Entry 6C6L (electron microscopy, 3.50 A resolution); this record covers chains D and E of the 15 polymer chains in the assembly.

# Chain D
Name: V-type proton ATPase subunit c'
Organism: Saccharomyces cerevisiae (strain ATCC 204508 / S288c)
UniProt: P32842 (VATL2_YEAST); numbering as in UniProt (aligned over 1-164)
Amino-acid sequence (164 residues; numbered 1 to 164; the number before each row is that of its first residue):
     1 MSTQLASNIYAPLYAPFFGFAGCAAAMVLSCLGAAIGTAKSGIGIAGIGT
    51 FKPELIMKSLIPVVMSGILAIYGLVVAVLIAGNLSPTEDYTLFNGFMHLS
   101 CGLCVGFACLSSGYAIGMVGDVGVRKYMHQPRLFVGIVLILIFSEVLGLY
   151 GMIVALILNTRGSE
Not modelled in the structure: 1-6, 164
UniProt features mapped onto this chain:
  - site: Glu145 (Essential for proton translocation)
  - mutagenesis: Glu145 (E145D: Partial inactivation; E145L/Q: Inactivation)

# Chain E
Name: V-type proton ATPase subunit c
Organism: Saccharomyces cerevisiae (strain ATCC 204508 / S288c)
Notes: EC 3.6.3.14
UniProt: P25515 (VATL1_YEAST); residue numbers follow UniProt; this construct covers 1-160
Amino-acid sequence (160 residues; numbered 1 to 160; the number before each row is that of its first residue):
     1 MTELCPVYAPFFGAIGCASAIIFTSLGAAYGTAKSGVGICATCVLRPDLL
    51 FKNIVPVIMAGIIAIYGLVVSVLVCYSLGQKQALYTGFIQLGAGLSVGLS
   101 GLAAGFAIGIVGDAGVRGSSQQPRLFVGMILILIFAEVLGLYGLIVALLL
   151 NSRATQDVVC
Not modelled in the structure: 160
UniProt features mapped onto this chain:
  - site: Glu137 (Essential for proton translocation)
  - mutagenesis: Glu137 (E137D: Partial inactivation; E137Q/V/K: Inactivation)

# Chain D / chain E interface
Pairs across the interface - 53 pairs, chain D then chain E:
  Ile9(D) with Met1(E); Val7(E)
  Tyr10(D) with Val7(E), hydrophobic; Gln80(E)
  Thr91(D) with Gln80(E)
  Leu92(D) with Val7(E)
  Phe93(D) with Pro10(E), hydrophobic; Gly79(E); Gln80(E)
  Phe96(D) with Phe11(E), hydrophobic
  Leu99(D) with Ile15(E), hydrophobic
  Ser100(D) with Ala14(E), hydrogen bond (side chain-backbone); Cys17(E), hydrogen bond; Ala18(E)
  Leu103(D) with Ile22(E)
  Cys104(D) with Ile21(E), hydrophobic
  Phe107(D) with Ile22(E), hydrophobic; Ser25(E)
  Ala108(D) with Ser25(E)
  Ser111(D) with Ser25(E), hydrogen bond; Leu26(E), hydrogen bond (side chain-backbone); Ala29(E)
  Tyr114(D) with Lys34(E)
  Ala115(D) with Ala29(E)
  Met118(D) with Ala33(E), hydrophobic; Lys34(E)
  Val119(D) with Ala33(E)
  Val122(D) with Val37(E), hydrophobic; Cys40(E), hydrophobic
  Lys126(D) with Cys40(E); Ala41(E); Val44(E)
  His129(D) with Val44(E)
  Gln130(D) with Cys43(E), hydrogen bond (side chain-backbone); Val44(E), hydrogen bond (side chain-backbone); Leu45(E); Pro47(E)
  Arg132(D) with Pro47(E); Asp48(E)
  Gly136(D) with Leu50(E)
  Leu139(D) with Ile54(E), hydrophobic
  Ile140(D) with Ile54(E), hydrophobic; Val57(E), hydrophobic
  Leu147(D) with Ala29(E), hydrophobic; Ala64(E), hydrophobic
  Tyr150(D) with Ile65(E); Leu68(E)
  Ile153(D) with Leu68(E), hydrophobic
  Val154(D) with Ser71(E)
  Leu158(D) with Cys17(E), hydrophobic; Cys75(E), hydrophobic
  Arg161(D) with Cys75(E); Leu78(E)
Also at the interface, not in a pair above, chain D (36 interface residues in all): Met97, Val135, Phe143, Ser144, Ile157
Also at the interface, not in a pair above, chain E (43 interface residues in all): Tyr8, Ala28, Tyr30, Thr32, Gly36, Ile58, Val72, Tyr76, Lys81

# Summary
Chain D and chain E form an interface of 36 and 43 residues respectively, with 6 hydrogen bonds. Among the
polar pairs are Ser100(D)-Ala14(E), Ser100(D)-Cys17(E) and Ser111(D)-Ser25(E). Curated annotation (UniProt)
lists one mutagenesis site on chain D; one mutagenesis site on chain E.
Here chain D is V-type proton ATPase subunit c' and chain E is V-type proton ATPase subunit c, both from
Saccharomyces cerevisiae (strain ATCC 204508 / S288c). Entry 6C6L (Yeast Vacuolar ATPase Vo in lipid nanodisc)
was determined by electron microscopy.
